Entry 1SO7 (X-ray diffraction, 1.49 A resolution); this record covers chain A.

Chain A:
Molecule: Sialidase 2
Source organism: Homo sapiens
Notes: EC 3.2.1.18
UniProtKB: Q9Y3R4 (NEUR2_HUMAN); residue numbers follow UniProt; this construct covers 1-380
Sequence (382 residues; numbered -1 to 380; the number before each row is that of its first residue; numbers below 1 keep their minus sign (Gly-1 is residue -1)):
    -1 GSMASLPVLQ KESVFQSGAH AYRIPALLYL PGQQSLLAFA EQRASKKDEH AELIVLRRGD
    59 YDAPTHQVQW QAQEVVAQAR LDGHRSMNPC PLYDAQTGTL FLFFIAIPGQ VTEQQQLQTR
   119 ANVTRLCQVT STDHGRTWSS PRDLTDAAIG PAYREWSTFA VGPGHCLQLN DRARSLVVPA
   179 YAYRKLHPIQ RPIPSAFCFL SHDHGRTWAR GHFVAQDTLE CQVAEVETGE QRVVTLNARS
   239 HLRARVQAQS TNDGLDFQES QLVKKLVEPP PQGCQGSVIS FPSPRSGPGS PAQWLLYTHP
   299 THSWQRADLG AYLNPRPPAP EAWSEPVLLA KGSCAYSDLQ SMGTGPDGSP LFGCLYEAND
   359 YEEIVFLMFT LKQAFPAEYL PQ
Disordered / not traced: -1 to 3, 42-48, 227-228, 284-287, 378-380
Sequence notes: cloning artifact (-1 to 0)
Curated features (UniProtKB/Swiss-Prot):
  - motif: Tyr20 to Pro23 (FRIP motif)
  - active site: Asp46 (Proton acceptor), Tyr334 (Nucleophile), Glu355
  - binding site (substrate): Arg21, Arg41, Tyr179, Tyr181, Glu218, Arg237, Arg304
  - natural variant: Arg41 (R41Q: Reduced activity), Asn168 (H168N: this construct carries the variant)
  - mutagenesis: Asp46 (D46A: Loss of enzyme activity), Glu218 (E218A/Q: Loss of enzyme activity), Gln270 (Q270E: No effect on enzyme activity)
Disulfides: Cys88-Cys164

Summary:
Curated annotation (UniProt) lists 3 active-site residues, 7 substrate-binding residues and 3 mutagenesis
sites.
Chain A is Sialidase 2 (Homo sapiens); the structure, Maltose-induced structure of the human cytolsolic
sialidase Neu2, was determined by X-ray diffraction (same publication as 1SNT and 1VCU).
